Entry 6F2S (electron microscopy, 3.30 A resolution); this record covers chains H and S of the 22 polymer chains in the assembly.

# Chain H
Name: coat protein subunit H
Source organism: Ageratum yellow vein virus
UniProtKB: W5RUR4 (W5RUR4_9GEMI); residue numbers follow UniProt; this construct covers 40-257
Chain sequence (218 residues; numbered 40 to 257; the number before each row is that of its first residue):
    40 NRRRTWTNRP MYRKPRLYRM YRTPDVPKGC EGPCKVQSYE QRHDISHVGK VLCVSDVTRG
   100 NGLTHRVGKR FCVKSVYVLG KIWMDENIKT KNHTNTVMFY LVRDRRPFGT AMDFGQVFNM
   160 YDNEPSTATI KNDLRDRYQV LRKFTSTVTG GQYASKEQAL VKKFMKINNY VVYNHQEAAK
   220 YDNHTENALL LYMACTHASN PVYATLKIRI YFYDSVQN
From the paper describing this entry:
  - binding site for ssDNA loop associated with subunit H (chain S): Arg41
  - conformationally variable residues (order/disorder transition): Asn40 to Pro63

# Chain S
Molecule: ssDNA loop associated with subunit H
Source organism: Ageratum yellow vein virus
Sequence (6 nucleotides; each row starts with the number of its first residue):
     1 CAACCA

# Interface between chain H and chain S
Contacting residue pairs (13):
  Arg41(H) with DC5(S), salt bridge to the phosphate; DA6(S), phosphate contact
  Asp64(H) with DC4(S), base contact
  Cys73(H) with DC4(S), base contact
  Val75(H) with DC4(S), sugar contact
  Lys113(H) with DC4(S), base contact
  Ser114(H) with DC4(S), hydrogen bond to the base
  Tyr116(H) with DA3(S), hydrogen bond to the phosphate
  Phe203(H) with DA3(S), stacking on the base
  Arg248(H) with DC4(S), salt bridge to the phosphate
  Tyr250(H) with DA3(S), hydrogen bond to the phosphate; DC4(S), hydrogen bond to the phosphate
  Tyr252(H) with DC4(S), base contact

# In short
Chain H and chain S form an interface of 11 and 4 residues respectively; the contacts include 4 hydrogen
bonds, 2 salt bridges and 1 aromatic stacking contact. Polar contacts include Ser114(H)-DC4(S),
Tyr116(H)-DA3(S) and Tyr250(H)-DA3(S). From the paper: a binding site for ssDNA loop associated with subunit H
(chain S) at Arg41(H); conformational variability at Asn40(H).
Here chain H is coat protein subunit H and chain S is ssDNA loop associated with subunit H, both from Ageratum
yellow vein virus. Entry 6F2S (CryoEM structure of Ageratum Yellow Vein virus (AYVV)) was determined by
electron microscopy.
